3WIC - chains B and D of the 4 polymer chains in the assembly; structure by X-ray diffraction, 2.60 A resolution.

== Chain B (and D) ==
Molecule: Glucose 1-dehydrogenase
From: Thermoplasma volcanium
Notes: EC 1.1.1.47; chain D of this document is another copy of the same molecule, construct and numbering; everything in this record applies to it too
UniProtKB: Q979W2 (Q979W2_THEVO); residues 1-361 here = UniProt positions 1-361
Chain sequence (361 residues; row label = number of the first residue in the row):
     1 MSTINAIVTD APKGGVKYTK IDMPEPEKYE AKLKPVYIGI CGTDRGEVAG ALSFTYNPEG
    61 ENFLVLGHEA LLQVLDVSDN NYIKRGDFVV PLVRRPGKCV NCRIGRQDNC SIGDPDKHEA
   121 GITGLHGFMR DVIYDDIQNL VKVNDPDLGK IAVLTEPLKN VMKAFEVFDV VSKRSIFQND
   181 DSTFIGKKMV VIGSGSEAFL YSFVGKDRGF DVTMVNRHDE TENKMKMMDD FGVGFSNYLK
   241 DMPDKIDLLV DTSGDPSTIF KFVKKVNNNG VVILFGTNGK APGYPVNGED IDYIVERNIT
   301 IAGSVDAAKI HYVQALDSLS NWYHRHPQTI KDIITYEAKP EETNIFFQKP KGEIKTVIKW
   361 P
Disordered / not traced: 1
Ion coordination: Zn2+ site 1: Cys41, His68, Glu69; Zn2+ site 2: Cys99, Cys102, Cys110, Asp116
Residues lining bound ligands:
  - s-1,2-propanediol (PGO), molecule 1: Phe88, Val143, Asp145, Pro146, Asp147, Leu148, Gly149
  - s-1,2-propanediol (PGO), molecule 2: Arg95, Ala120, Leu125, His126, Gly127, Phe128, Arg130, Ile133, Tyr134, Asp135

== Chain B / chain D interface ==
Pairs across the interface - 113 pairs, chain B then chain D:
  Phe54(B) - Glu296(D)
  Val100(B) - Ile176(D)
  Val100(B) - Gln178(D)
  Val100(B) - Asp180(D)
  Asn101(B) - Ser175(D)
  Asn101(B) - Ile176(D)  hydrogen bond (side chain-backbone)
  Asn101(B) - Asn269(D)
  Arg103(B) - Asp180(D)  salt bridge
  Ile104(B) - Ile176(D)  hydrophobic
  Asp108(B) - Asn298(D)  hydrogen bond (backbone-side chain)
  Asn109(B) - Arg174(D)  hydrogen bond (side chain-backbone)
  Asn109(B) - Ser175(D)
  Asn109(B) - Asn269(D)  hydrogen bond (backbone-side chain)
  Asn109(B) - Asn298(D)  hydrogen bond
  Cys110(B) - Asn268(D)
  Cys110(B) - Asn269(D)  hydrogen bond (backbone-side chain)
  Ser111(B) - Asn268(D)
  Ser111(B) - Asn269(D)
  Ile112(B) - Asn268(D)  hydrogen bond (backbone-side chain)
  Gly113(B) - Asn268(D)
  Lys163(B) - Arg174(D)
  Lys163(B) - Asn298(D)
  Val167(B) - Arg174(D)
  Val170(B) - Val170(D)
  Val170(B) - Lys173(D)
  Val170(B) - Arg174(D)
  Val171(B) - Val171(D)  hydrophobic
  Lys173(B) - Val170(D)
  Arg174(B) - Asn109(D)
  Arg174(B) - Val167(D)
  Arg174(B) - Val170(D)
  Arg174(B) - Ala302(D)
  Arg174(B) - Gly303(D)  hydrogen bond (side chain-backbone)
  Ser175(B) - Asn101(D)
  Ser175(B) - Asn109(D)
  Ile176(B) - Val100(D)  hydrophobic
  Ile176(B) - Asn101(D)  hydrogen bond (backbone-side chain)
  Ile176(B) - Ile104(D)  hydrophobic
  Gln178(B) - Val100(D)
  Asp180(B) - Arg103(D)  salt bridge
  Pro256(B) - Val286(D)
  Pro256(B) - Asn287(D)
  Asn268(B) - Cys110(D)
  Asn268(B) - Ser111(D)
  Asn268(B) - Ile112(D)
  Asn268(B) - Gly113(D)  hydrogen bond (side chain-backbone)
  Asn269(B) - Asn101(D)
  Asn269(B) - Asn109(D)
  Asn269(B) - Cys110(D)
  Asn269(B) - Ser111(D)
  Leu274(B) - Val295(D)
  Phe275(B) - Val295(D)
  Thr277(B) - Asp292(D)
  Thr277(B) - Val295(D)
  Asn278(B) - Gly288(D)
  Gly279(B) - Glu289(D)
  Ala281(B) - Asn287(D)
  Ala281(B) - Gly288(D)  hydrogen bond (backbone-backbone)
  Pro282(B) - Val286(D)
  Gly283(B) - Val286(D)
  Gly283(B) - Asn287(D)
  Tyr284(B) - Tyr284(D)
  Tyr284(B) - Pro285(D)
  Tyr284(B) - Val286(D)  hydrogen bond (backbone-backbone)
  Pro285(B) - Tyr284(D)
  Pro285(B) - Pro285(D)  hydrophobic
  Val286(B) - Pro256(D)
  Val286(B) - Pro282(D)
  Val286(B) - Gly283(D)
  Val286(B) - Tyr284(D)  hydrogen bond (backbone-backbone)
  Val286(B) - Val286(D)  hydrophobic
  Asn287(B) - Pro256(D)
  Asn287(B) - Ala281(D)
  Asn287(B) - Pro282(D)
  Asn287(B) - Gly283(D)
  Gly288(B) - Pro256(D)
  Gly288(B) - Asn278(D)
  Gly288(B) - Gly279(D)
  Gly288(B) - Ala281(D)  hydrogen bond (backbone-backbone)
  Glu289(B) - Gly279(D)  hydrogen bond (backbone-backbone)
  Ile291(B) - Ile259(D)  hydrophobic
  Asp292(B) - Thr277(D)
  Val295(B) - Leu274(D)
  Val295(B) - Phe275(D)
  Val295(B) - Thr277(D)
  Val295(B) - Gly303(D)
  Val295(B) - Ser304(D)
  Val295(B) - Val305(D)
  Glu296(B) - Phe54(D)
  Glu296(B) - Val305(D)
  Asn298(B) - Asp108(D)  hydrogen bond (side chain-backbone)
  Asn298(B) - Asn109(D)  hydrogen bond
  Asn298(B) - Lys163(D)  hydrogen bond
  Asn298(B) - Gly303(D)
  Asn298(B) - Ser304(D)
  Asn298(B) - Val305(D)  hydrogen bond (side chain-backbone)
  Ile299(B) - Ala302(D)
  Ile299(B) - Gly303(D)  hydrogen bond (backbone-backbone)
  Thr300(B) - Thr300(D)
  Thr300(B) - Ile301(D)
  Ile301(B) - Thr300(D)
  Ile301(B) - Ile301(D)  hydrogen bond (backbone-backbone)
  Ala302(B) - Arg174(D)
  Ala302(B) - Ile299(D)
  Gly303(B) - Arg174(D)  hydrogen bond (backbone-side chain)
  Gly303(B) - Asn298(D)
  Gly303(B) - Ile299(D)  hydrogen bond (backbone-backbone)
  Ser304(B) - Arg174(D)
  Ser304(B) - Val295(D)
  Ser304(B) - Asn298(D)
  Val305(B) - Val295(D)
  Val305(B) - Glu296(D)
  Val305(B) - Asn298(D)  hydrogen bond (backbone-side chain)
Also at the interface, not in a pair above, chain B (56 interface residues in all): Asn179, Gly254, Ile259, Phe260, Gly276, Ile294
Also at the interface, not in a pair above, chain D (56 interface residues in all): Asn179, Gly254, Phe260, Gly276, Ile291, Ile294

== Overview ==
The chain B/chain D interface involves 56 residues from each chain, with 24 hydrogen bonds and 2 salt bridges.
Among the polar pairs are Arg103(B)-Asp180(D), Asn101(B)-Ile176(D) and Asp108(B)-Asn298(D). Ligands of chain
B: s-1,2-propanediol. The Zn2+ site 1 is built by Cys41(B), His68(B) and Glu69(B).
Both chains are Glucose 1-dehydrogenase (Thermoplasma volcanium). Entry 3WIC (Structure of a
substrate/cofactor-unbound glucose dehydrogenase) was determined by X-ray diffraction (same publication as
3WID and 3WIE).
